Entry 2EX5 (X-ray diffraction, 2.20 A resolution); this record covers chains A and B of the 4 polymer chains in the assembly.

[Chain A (and B)]
Name: DNA endonuclease I-CeuI
Organism: Chlamydomonas eugametos
Notes: EC 3.1.-.-; chain B of this document is another copy of the same molecule, construct and numbering; everything in this record applies to it too
UniProt: P32761 (DNE1_CHLEU); numbering as in UniProt (aligned over 5-211)
Amino-acid sequence (207 residues; each row starts with the number of its first residue):
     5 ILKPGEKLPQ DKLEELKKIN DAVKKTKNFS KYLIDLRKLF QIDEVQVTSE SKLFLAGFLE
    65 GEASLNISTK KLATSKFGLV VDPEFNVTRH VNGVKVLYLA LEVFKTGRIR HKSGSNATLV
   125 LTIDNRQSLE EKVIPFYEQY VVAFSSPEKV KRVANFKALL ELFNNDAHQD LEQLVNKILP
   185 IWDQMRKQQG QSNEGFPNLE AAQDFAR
Construct notes: engineered mutation R93 (Gln in P32761)
Bound ions: Ca2+ site 1: G65, E66 (shared with E66(B) of chain B; 2 residues of chain X; 2 residues of chain Y); Ca2+ site 2 near D86 (its only coordinating residue here)
UniProt features mapped onto this chain:
  - region (Interaction with DNA): I71 to K75, N90 to T92, H94, R114 to K116, K191 to G199
  - binding site (Mg(2+)): G65, E66, D86
  - site (Interaction with DNA): K21, K80, R130, H172

[Chain A / chain B interface]
Pairs across the interface (47):
  I5(A) - P151(B)  hydrophobic
  I5(A) - E152(B)
  P8(A) - K191(B)
  E54(A) - L57(B)
  S55(A) - F148(B)
  L57(A) - E54(B)
  L57(A) - L57(B)  hydrophobic
  L57(A) - F58(B)
  F58(A) - L57(B)
  F58(A) - A60(B)
  F58(A) - G61(B)
  F58(A) - E64(B)
  F58(A) - F148(B)  hydrophobic
  A60(A) - F58(B)
  G61(A) - F58(B)
  G61(A) - G61(B)
  G61(A) - F62(B)
  F62(A) - G61(B)  hydrogen bond (backbone-backbone)
  F62(A) - F62(B)
  E64(A) - F58(B)
  E64(A) - R93(B)  salt bridge
  E64(A) - V100(B)
  G65(A) - E66(B)
  E66(A) - G65(B)
  E66(A) - E66(B)
  R93(A) - S150(B)
  R93(A) - K153(B)
  N96(A) - S150(B)
  N96(A) - E152(B)  hydrogen bond
  G97(A) - S150(B)
  K99(A) - F148(B)
  K99(A) - S149(B)
  V100(A) - F148(B)
  V145(A) - F58(B)
  A147(A) - K99(B)
  F148(A) - S55(B)
  F148(A) - F58(B)  hydrophobic
  F148(A) - K99(B)
  F148(A) - V100(B)
  S149(A) - K99(B)  hydrogen bond (backbone-side chain)
  S150(A) - N96(B)
  S150(A) - G97(B)
  E152(A) - I5(B)
  E152(A) - N96(B)  hydrogen bond
  K153(A) - R93(B)
  K155(A) - I5(B)
  K191(A) - P8(B)
Interface residues without a listed pair, chain A (28 interface residues in all): Y144, P151
Interface residues without a listed pair, chain B (27 interface residues in all): Y144, V145, A147

[Overview]
The interface between chain A and chain B involves 28 residues on one side and 27 on the other; the contacts
include 4 hydrogen bonds and 1 salt bridge. Polar pairs include E64(A)-R93(B), N96(A)-E152(B) and
S149(A)-K99(B). UniProt lists 3 Mg2+-binding residues on chain A.
Both chains are DNA endonuclease I-CeuI (Chlamydomonas eugametos). Entry 2EX5 (Group I Intron-encoded Homing
Endonuclease I-CeuI Complexed With DNA) was determined by X-ray diffraction.
